PDB entry 9K3L | electron microscopy, 3.01 A resolution | chains A and S of the 6 polymer chains in the assembly

Chain A:
Molecule: Guanine nucleotide-binding protein G(i) subunit alpha-1, Guanine nucleotide-binding protein G(s) subunit alpha isoforms short
Source organism: Homo sapiens
Notes: EC 3.6.5.-
UniProtKB: chimeric construct of P63096, P63092: residues 8-26 from P63096 (GNAI1_HUMAN) positions 1-19 (UniProt number = residue number - 7); residues 27-83 from P63092 positions 27-67 (offset varies); residues 84-204 from P63096 (GNAI1_HUMAN) positions 61-181 (UniProt number = residue number - 23); residues 205-253 from P63092 positions 205-253 (same numbers); residues 264-394 from P63092 positions 264-394 (same numbers)
Sequence (361 residues; row label = number of the first residue in the row; note: 26 numbers in that range are skipped by the numbering (no residue carries them; nothing is unmodelled there)):
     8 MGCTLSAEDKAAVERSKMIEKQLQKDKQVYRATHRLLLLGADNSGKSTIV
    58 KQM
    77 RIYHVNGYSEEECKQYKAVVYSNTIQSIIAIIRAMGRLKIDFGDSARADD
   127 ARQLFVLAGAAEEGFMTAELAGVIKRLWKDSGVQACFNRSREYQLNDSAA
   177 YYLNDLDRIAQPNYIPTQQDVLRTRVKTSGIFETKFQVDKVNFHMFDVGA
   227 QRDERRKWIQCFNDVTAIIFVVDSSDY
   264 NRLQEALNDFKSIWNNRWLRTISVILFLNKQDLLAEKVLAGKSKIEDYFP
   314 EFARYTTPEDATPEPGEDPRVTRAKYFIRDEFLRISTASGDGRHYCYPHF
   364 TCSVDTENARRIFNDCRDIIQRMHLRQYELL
Disordered / not traced: 8-11, 77-203
Construct notes: engineered mutation Asp49 (Gly in P63092), Asn50 (Glu in P63092), Tyr79 (Leu63 in P63092), Ala226 (Gly in P63092), Asp249 (Ala in P63092), Asp252 (Ser in P63092), Asp272 (Leu in P63092), Ser366 (Ala in P63092), Ala372 (Ile in P63092), Ile375 (Val in P63092)
Curated features (UniProtKB/Swiss-Prot):
  - lipidation: Gly9 (N-myristoyl glycine), Cys10 (S-palmitoyl cysteine)
  - region: Asp196 to Thr204 (G2 motif)
  - binding site (GTP): Ser174, Leu198 to Thr204
  - binding site (Mg(2+)): Thr204
  - modified residue: Arg201 (ADP-ribosylarginine)

Chain S:
Molecule: scFv16
Source organism: synthetic construct
Notes: antibody fragment or engineered binder
Sequence (285 residues; numbered -36 to 247 plus 17 insertion-coded residues; 16 numbers in that range are skipped by the numbering (no residue carries them; nothing is unmodelled there); the number before each row is that of its first residue; a row labelled like 120A-120Q holds insertion residues (120A, then the next letters in order); numbers below 1 keep their minus sign (Met-36 is residue -36)):
   -36 MLLVNQSHQGFNKEHTSKMVSAIVLYVLLAAAAHSAFAVQLVESGGGLVQ
    14 PGGSRKLSCSASGFAFSSFGMHWVRQAPEKGLEWVAYISSGSGTIYYADT
    64 VKGRFTISRDDPKNTLFLQMTSLRSEDTAMYYCVRSIYYYGSSPFDFWGQ
   114 GTTLTVS
120A-120Q AGGGGSGGGGSGGGGSA
   137 DIVMTQATSSVPVTPGESVSISCRSSKSLLHSNGNTYLYWFLQRPGQSPQ
   187 LLIYRMSNLASGVPDRFSGSGSGTAFTLTISRLEAEDVGVYYCMQHLEYP
   237 LTFGAGTKLEL
Disordered / not traced: -36 to 1, 120A-120Q
Disulfide bonds: Cys22-Cys96, Cys159-Cys229

How chain A and chain S interact:
Residue-residue contacts (25; chain A residue first):
  Leu12(A) - His167(S)
  Ser13(A) - His167(S)  hydrogen bond (backbone-side chain)
  Ser13(A) - Asn169(S)  hydrogen bond
  Ser13(A) - Tyr173(S)  hydrogen bond
  Ala14(A) - Tyr235(S)  hydrophobic
  Glu15(A) - Tyr101(S)
  Glu15(A) - Pro107(S)
  Glu15(A) - Tyr173(S)
  Glu15(A) - Tyr175(S)  hydrogen bond
  Glu15(A) - Arg191(S)  salt bridge
  Glu15(A) - His232(S)
  Asp16(A) - Asn169(S)  hydrogen bond
  Asp16(A) - Tyr173(S)  hydrogen bond
  Lys17(A) - Tyr59(S)
  Ala18(A) - Tyr101(S)  hydrophobic
  Ala19(A) - Tyr101(S)
  Glu21(A) - Ser52(S)  hydrogen bond
  Glu21(A) - Ser53(S)
  Glu21(A) - Gly56(S)
  Glu21(A) - Thr57(S)  hydrogen bond
  Arg22(A) - Ile100(S)
  Arg22(A) - Tyr101(S)
  Arg22(A) - Tyr102(S)
  Met25(A) - Ser53(S)
  Met25(A) - Gly54(S)
Also at the interface, not in a pair above, chain S (20 interface residues in all): Ser31, Asn171, Leu233

In short:
The interface between chain A and chain S involves 11 residues on one side and 20 on the other; the contacts
include 8 hydrogen bonds and 1 salt bridge. Polar pairs include Glu15(A)-Arg191(S), Ser13(A)-His167(S) and
Ser13(A)-Asn169(S).
Here chain A is Guanine nucleotide-binding protein G(i) subunit alpha-1, Guanine nucleotide-binding protein
G(s) subunit alpha isoforms short (Homo sapiens) and chain S is scFv16 (synthetic construct). Entry 9K3L
(Cryo-EM structure of the unliganded human melanocortin receptor 2 (MC2R)-Gs complex) was determined by
electron microscopy (same publication as 9K3F, 9K3H, 9K3K and 9K3P).
